8CLJ - chains B and C of the 10 polymer chains in the assembly; structure by electron microscopy, 3.20 A resolution.

Chain B:
Protein: General transcription factor 3C polypeptide 4
Organism: Homo sapiens
Notes: EC 2.3.1.48
Reference sequence: Q9UKN8 (TF3C4_HUMAN); residues 1-822 here = UniProt positions 1-822
Sequence (822 residues; each row starts with the number of its first residue):
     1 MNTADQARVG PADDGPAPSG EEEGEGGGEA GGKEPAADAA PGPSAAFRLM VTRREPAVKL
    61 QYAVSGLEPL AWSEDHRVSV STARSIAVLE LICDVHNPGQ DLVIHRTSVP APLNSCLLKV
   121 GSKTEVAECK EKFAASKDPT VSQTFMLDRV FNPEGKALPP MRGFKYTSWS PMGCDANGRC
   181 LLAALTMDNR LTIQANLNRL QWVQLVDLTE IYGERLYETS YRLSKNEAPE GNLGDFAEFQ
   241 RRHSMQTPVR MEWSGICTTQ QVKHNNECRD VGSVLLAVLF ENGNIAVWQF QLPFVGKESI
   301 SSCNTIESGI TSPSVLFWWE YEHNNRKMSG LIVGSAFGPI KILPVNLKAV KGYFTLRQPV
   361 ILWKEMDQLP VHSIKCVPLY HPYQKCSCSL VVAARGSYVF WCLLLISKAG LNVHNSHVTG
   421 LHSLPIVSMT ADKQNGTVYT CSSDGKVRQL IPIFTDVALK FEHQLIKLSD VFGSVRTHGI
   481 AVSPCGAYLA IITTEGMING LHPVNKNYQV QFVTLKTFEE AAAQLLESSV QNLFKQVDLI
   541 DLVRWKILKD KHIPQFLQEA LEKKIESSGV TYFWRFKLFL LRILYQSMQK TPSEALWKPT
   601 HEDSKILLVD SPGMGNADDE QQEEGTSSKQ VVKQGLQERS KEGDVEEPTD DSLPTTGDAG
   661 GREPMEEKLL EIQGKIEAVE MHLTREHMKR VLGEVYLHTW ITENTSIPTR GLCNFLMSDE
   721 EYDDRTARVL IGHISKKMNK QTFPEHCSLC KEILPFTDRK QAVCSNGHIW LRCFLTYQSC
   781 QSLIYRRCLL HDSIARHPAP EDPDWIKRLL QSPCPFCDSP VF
Disordered / not traced: 1-49, 259-270, 591-662
UniProt features mapped onto this chain:
  - modified residue: Met1 (N-acetylmethionine), Ser19 (Phosphoserine), Ser604 (Phosphoserine), Ser611 (Phosphoserine), Ser652 (Phosphoserine)
  - cross-link (Glycyl lysine isopeptide (Lys-Gly)): Lys225 (interchain with G-Cter in SUMO2), Lys629 (interchain with G-Cter in SUMO2)
Bound ions: Zn2+ site 1: Cys747, Cys750, Cys764, His768; Zn2+ site 2: Cys788, Asp792, Ser793, Cys814, Cys817

Chain C:
Protein: General transcription factor 3C polypeptide 2
Organism: Homo sapiens
Reference sequence: Q8WUA4 (TF3C2_HUMAN); residues 1-911 here = UniProt positions 1-911
Sequence (925 residues; numbered -13 to 911; the number before each row is that of its first residue; numbers below 1 keep their minus sign (Met-13 is residue -13)):
   -13 MHHHHHHENL YFQGMDTCGV GYVALGEAGP VGNMTVVDSP GQEVLNQLDV KTSSEMTSAE
    47 ASVEMSLPTP LPGFEDSPDQ RRLPPEQESL SRLEQPDLSS EMSKVSKPRA SKPGRKRGGR
   107 TRKGPKRPQQ PNPPSAPLVP GLLDQSNPLS TPMPKKRGRK SKAELLLLKL SKDLDRPESQ
   167 SPKRPPEDFE TPSGERPRRR AAQVALLYLQ ELAEELSTAL PAPVSCPEGP KVSSPTKPKK
   227 IRQPAACPGG EEVDGAPRDE DFFLQVEAED VEESEGPSES SSEPEPVVPR STPRGSTSGK
   287 QKPHCRGMAP NGLPNHIMAP VWKCLHLTKD FREQKHSYWE FAEWIPLAWK WHLLSELEAA
   347 PYLPQEEKSP LFSVQREGLP EDGTLYRINR FSSITAHPER WDVSFFTGGP LWALDWCPVP
   407 EGAGASQYVA LFSSPDMNET HPLSQLHSGP GLLQLWGLGT LQQESCPGNR AHFVYGIACD
   467 NGCIWDLKFC PSGAWELPGT PRKAPLLPRL GLLALACSDG KVLLFSLPHP EALLAQQPPD
   527 AVKPAIYKVQ CVATLQVGSM QATDPSECGQ CLSLAWMPTR PHQHLAAGYY NGMVVFWNLP
   587 TNSPLQRIRL SDGSLKLYPF QCFLAHDQAV RTLQWCKANS HFLVSAGSDR KIKFWDLRRP
   647 YEPINSIKRF LSTELAWLLP YNGVTVAQDN CYASYGLCGI HYIDAGYLGF KAYFTAPRKG
   707 TVWSLSGSDW LGTIAAGDIS GELIAAILPD MALNPINVKR PVERRFPIYK ADLIPYQDSP
   767 EGPDHSSASS GVPNPPKART YTETVNHHYL LFQDTDLGSF HDLLRREPML RMQEGEGHSQ
   827 LCLDRLQLEA IHKVRFSPNL DSYGWLVSGG QSGLVRIHFV RGLASPLGHR MQLESRAHFN
   887 AMFQPSSPTR RPGFSPTSHR LLPTP
Disordered / not traced: -13 to 289, 763-784, 891-911
Differences from the reference sequence: initiating methionine (-13); expression tag (-12 to 0)
UniProt features mapped onto this chain:
  - modified residue: Ser63 (Phosphoserine), Ser132 (Phosphoserine), Ser165 (Phosphoserine), Ser167 (Phosphoserine), Ser220 (Phosphoserine), Ser260 (Phosphoserine), Ser597 (Phosphoserine), Ser871 (Phosphoserine), Ser892 (Phosphoserine), Ser893 (Phosphoserine), Thr895 (Phosphothreonine), Ser901 (Phosphoserine)

Chain B / chain C interface:
Pairs across the interface (79):
  Leu67(B) - Tyr647(C)  hydrophobic
  Ala134(B) - Tyr693(C)  hydrophobic
  Pro139(B) - Ala624(C)
  Thr140(B) - Lys321(C)
  Thr140(B) - Ala624(C)  hydrogen bond (side chain-backbone)
  Gln143(B) - Cys622(C)
  Gln143(B) - Ala624(C)
  Gln143(B) - Leu665(C)  hydrogen bond (side chain-backbone)
  Gln143(B) - Pro666(C)
  Gln143(B) - Asn668(C)
  Thr144(B) - Asn625(C)  hydrogen bond
  Phe145(B) - Tyr693(C)
  Met146(B) - Asn668(C)
  Met146(B) - Tyr693(C)  hydrophobic
  Met146(B) - Leu694(C)  hydrophobic
  Leu147(B) - Phe628(C)  hydrophobic
  Leu147(B) - Ile650(C)
  Leu147(B) - Asn668(C)
  Leu147(B) - Ala691(C)  hydrophobic
  Asp148(B) - Phe628(C)
  Asp148(B) - Arg644(C)  salt bridge
  Asp148(B) - Arg645(C)  salt bridge
  Arg149(B) - Ile650(C)  hydrogen bond (side chain-backbone)
  Val150(B) - Arg645(C)
  Asn152(B) - Tyr693(C)
  Lys156(B) - Tyr693(C)  hydrogen bond (side chain-backbone)
  Lys156(B) - Leu694(C)
  Ala157(B) - Asn651(C)
  Ala157(B) - Gly692(C)
  Ala157(B) - Gly695(C)
  Leu158(B) - Ala691(C)
  Leu158(B) - Gly692(C)
  Pro159(B) - Ile650(C)
  Pro159(B) - Asn651(C)
  Met161(B) - Glu648(C)
  Met161(B) - Pro649(C)
  Lys165(B) - Tyr647(C)
  Met187(B) - Tyr647(C)  hydrophobic
  Met187(B) - Glu648(C)
  Glu281(B) - Arg645(C)  salt bridge
  Asp367(B) - Ser589(C)
  Asp367(B) - Gln592(C)  hydrogen bond (backbone-side chain)
  Gln368(B) - His570(C)
  Gln368(B) - Asn584(C)  hydrogen bond
  Gln368(B) - Phe606(C)
  Leu369(B) - Leu591(C)  hydrophobic
  Leu369(B) - Gln592(C)
  Leu369(B) - Phe606(C)  hydrophobic
  Pro370(B) - Phe606(C)
  Arg395(B) - Leu591(C)
  Ser397(B) - Ser545(C)  hydrogen bond
  Tyr398(B) - Ser545(C)
  Tyr398(B) - Met546(C)  hydrogen bond (side chain-backbone)
  Tyr398(B) - Leu591(C)  hydrogen bond (side chain-backbone)
  His417(B) - Leu591(C)
  Thr419(B) - Met546(C)
  Gly420(B) - Met546(C)  hydrogen bond (backbone-backbone)
  Gly420(B) - Gln547(C)
  Gly420(B) - Ala548(C)
  His422(B) - Ser545(C)  hydrogen bond (backbone-side chain)
  His422(B) - Ala548(C)
  Ser423(B) - Val543(C)
  Ser423(B) - Gly544(C)
  Ser423(B) - Ser545(C)
  Ser423(B) - Ala548(C)
  Ser423(B) - Asp550(C)  hydrogen bond (side chain-backbone)
  Leu424(B) - Val543(C)  hydrophobic
  Leu424(B) - Met579(C)  hydrophobic
  Pro425(B) - Cys608(C)
  Lys446(B) - Asp550(C)  salt bridge
  Met497(B) - Tyr576(C)  hydrophobic
  Gly500(B) - Ser430(C)
  Gly500(B) - Tyr576(C)  hydrogen bond (backbone-side chain)
  His502(B) - Tyr576(C)  hydrogen bond (side chain-backbone)
  His502(B) - Asn577(C)
  His502(B) - Asp613(C)  hydrogen bond (side chain-backbone)
  His502(B) - Gln614(C)
  His502(B) - Ala615(C)
  Lys506(B) - Asp613(C)  salt bridge
Also at the interface, not in a pair above, chain B (47 interface residues in all): Gly66, Lys130, Lys137, Ser443, Asp444, Arg476, Leu501
Also at the interface, not in a pair above, chain C (49 interface residues in all): Leu313, Ser552, Cys554, Pro605, Gln607, Leu610, Trp663, Tyr667

In short:
47 residues of chain B and 49 residues of chain C are in contact; the contacts include 16 hydrogen bonds and 5
salt bridges. Polar contacts include Asp148(B)-Arg644(C), Asp148(B)-Arg645(C) and Glu281(B)-Arg645(C).
Cys747(B), Cys750(B), Cys764(B) and His768(B) coordinate Zn2+ site 1.
Chain B is General transcription factor 3C polypeptide 4 and chain C is General transcription factor 3C
polypeptide 2, both from Homo sapiens; the structure, TFIIIC TauB-DNA dimer, was determined by electron
microscopy, deposited together with 8CLI, 8CLK and 8CLL.
